Entry 6OEN (electron microscopy, 4.30 A resolution (low resolution: residue-level contacts below are approximate; hydrogen-bond / salt-bridge calls are withheld)); this record covers chains C and G of the 10 polymer chains in the assembly.

[Chain C]
Molecule: V(D)J recombination-activating protein 1
From: Mus musculus
Notes: EC 3.1.-.-, 2.3.2.27
UniProtKB: P15919 (RAG1_MOUSE); residue numbers follow UniProt; this construct covers 1-1040
Sequence (1040 residues; numbered 1 to 1040; the number before each row is that of its first residue):
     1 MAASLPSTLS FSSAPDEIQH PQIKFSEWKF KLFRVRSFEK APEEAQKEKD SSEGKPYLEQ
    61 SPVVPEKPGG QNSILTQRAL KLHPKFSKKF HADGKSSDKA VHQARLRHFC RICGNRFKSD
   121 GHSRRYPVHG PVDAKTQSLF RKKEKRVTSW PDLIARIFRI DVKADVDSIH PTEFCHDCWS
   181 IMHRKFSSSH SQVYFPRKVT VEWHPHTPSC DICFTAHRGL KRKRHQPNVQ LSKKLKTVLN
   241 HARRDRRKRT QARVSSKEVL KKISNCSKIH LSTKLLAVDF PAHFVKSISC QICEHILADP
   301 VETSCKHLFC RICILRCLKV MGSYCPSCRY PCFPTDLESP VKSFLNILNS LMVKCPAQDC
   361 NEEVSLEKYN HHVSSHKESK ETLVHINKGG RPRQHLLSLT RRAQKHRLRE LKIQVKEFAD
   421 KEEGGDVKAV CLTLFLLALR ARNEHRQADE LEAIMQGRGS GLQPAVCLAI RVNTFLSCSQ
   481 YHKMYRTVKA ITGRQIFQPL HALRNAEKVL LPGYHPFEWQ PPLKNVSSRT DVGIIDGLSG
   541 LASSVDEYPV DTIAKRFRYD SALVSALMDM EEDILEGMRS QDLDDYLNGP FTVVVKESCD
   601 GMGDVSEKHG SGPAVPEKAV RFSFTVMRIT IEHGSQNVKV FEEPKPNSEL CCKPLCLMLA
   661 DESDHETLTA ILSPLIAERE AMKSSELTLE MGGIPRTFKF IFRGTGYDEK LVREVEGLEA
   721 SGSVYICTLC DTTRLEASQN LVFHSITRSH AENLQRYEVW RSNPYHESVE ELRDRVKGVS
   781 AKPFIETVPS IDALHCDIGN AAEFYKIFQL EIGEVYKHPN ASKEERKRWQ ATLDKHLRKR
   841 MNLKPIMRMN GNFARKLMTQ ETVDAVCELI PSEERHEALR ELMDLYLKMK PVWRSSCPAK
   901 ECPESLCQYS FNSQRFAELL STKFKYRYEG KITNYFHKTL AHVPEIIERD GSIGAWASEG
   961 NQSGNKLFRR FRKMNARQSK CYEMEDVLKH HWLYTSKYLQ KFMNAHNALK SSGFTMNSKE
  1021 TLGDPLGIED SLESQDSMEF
Not modelled in the structure: 1-394, 955-959, 1009-1040
Differences from the reference sequence: engineered mutation Gln962 (Glu in P15919)
Curated features (UniProtKB/Swiss-Prot):
  - zinc finger: Cys290 to Arg329 (RING-type), Leu351 to Lys380 (RAG1-type)
  - DNA-binding region: Gly389 to Gln456 (NBD)
  - binding site (Zn(2+)): Cys266, His270, Cys290, Cys293, His295, Cys305, His307, Cys310, Cys313, Cys325, Cys328, Cys355, Cys360, His372, His376
  - binding site (a divalent metal cation): Asp600, Asp708
  - site: Trp893 (Essential for DNA hairpin formation, participates in base-stacking interactions near the cleavage site)
  - cross-link: Lys233 (Glycyl lysine isopeptide (Lys-Gly) (interchain with G-Cter in ubiquitin))
  - mutagenesis: Lys233 (K233M: Abolishes autoubiquitination), His307 (H307A: Displays lower E3 ligase activity and affects the joining step of V(D)J recombination), Cys325 (C325G: Loss of E3 ligase activity and affects the joining step of V(D)J recombination), Arg391 (R391A: Defects in converting nicked products to hairpins; R391L: Impairs DNA-binding and hairpin formation while maintaining some nicking activity), Arg393 (R393A: Impairs DNA-binding and hairpin formation while maintaining some nicking activity), Arg401 (R401A: Allows robust hairpin activity), Arg402 (R402A: Defects in converting nicked products to hairpins), Lys405 (K405A: Reduced hairpin activity), His406 (H406A: Allows robust hairpin activity), Arg407 (R407A: Impairs DNA-binding and reduces hairpin formation without affecting nicking activity), Asn443 (N443A: Impairs DNA-binding; when associated with A-445), His445 (H445A: Impairs DNA-binding; when associated with A-443), 22 further mutagenesis entries in UniProt
Reported in the primary citation:
  - mutagenesis - E962Q: abolished catalytic activity (citing earlier work)
  - mutagenesis - R848A: increased catalytic activity

[Chain G]
Molecule: 61-nt DNA strand
Sequence (61 nucleotides; each row starts with the number of its first residue):
     1 CGGGTTTTTG TCTGGCTTCA CACTTGATTT GCATCACTGT GTAAGACAGG CCAGATCCAG
    61 G
Not modelled in the structure: 58-61

[How chain C and chain G interact]
Contacting residue pairs (12):
  Arg442(C) with DT18(G)
  Asn443(C) with DT18(G)
  Arg446(C) with DC19(G)
  Met602(C) with DT42(G)
  Gly603(C) with DT42(G)
  Asp604(C) with DT42(G)
  Met847(C) with DG45(G)
  Met849(C) with DG45(G)
  Asn961(C) with DA43(G)
  Gln962(C) with DT42(G)
  Asn965(C) with DG41(G)
  Arg969(C) with DG41(G)
Interface residues without a listed pair, chain C (14 interface residues in all): Glu444, Arg848
Interface residues without a listed pair, chain G (10 interface residues in all): DT17, DA20, DT40, DA44

[Overview]
14 residues of chain C face 10 of chain G across their interface. From UniProt: a DNA-binding region, 15
Zn2+-binding residues, divalent metal cation-binding residues Asp600(C) and Asp708(C) and 34 mutagenesis sites
on chain C. From the paper: E962Q of chain C abolishes catalytic activity; R848A of chain C increases
catalytic activity.
Chain C is V(D)J recombination-activating protein 1 (Mus musculus) and chain G is a 61-nt DNA strand; the
structure, Cryo-EM structure of mouse RAG1/2 PRC complex (DNA1), was determined by electron microscopy,
deposited together with 6OEM, 6OEO, 6OEP, 6OEQ, 6OER and 6V0V.
